5XLO - chains D and M of the 9 polymer chains in the assembly; structure by electron microscopy, 3.80 A resolution.

[Chain D]
Name: CRISPR-associated protein Csy3
From: Pseudomonas aeruginosa (strain UCBPP-PA14)
UniProt: Q02MM1 (CSY3_PSEAB); numbering as in UniProt (aligned over 1-342)
Chain sequence (342 residues; each row starts with the number of its first residue):
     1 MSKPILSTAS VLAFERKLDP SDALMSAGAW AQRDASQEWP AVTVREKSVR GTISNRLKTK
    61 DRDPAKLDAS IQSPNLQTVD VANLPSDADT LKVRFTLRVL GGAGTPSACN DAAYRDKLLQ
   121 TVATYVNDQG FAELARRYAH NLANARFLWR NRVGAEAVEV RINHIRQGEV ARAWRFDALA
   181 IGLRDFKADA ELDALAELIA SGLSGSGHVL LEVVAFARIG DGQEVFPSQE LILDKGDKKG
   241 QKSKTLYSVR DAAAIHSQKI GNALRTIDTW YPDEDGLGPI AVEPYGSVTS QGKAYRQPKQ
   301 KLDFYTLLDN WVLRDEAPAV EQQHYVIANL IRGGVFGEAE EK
Unresolved in the structure: 1-14, 341-342

[Chain M]
Name: Uncharacterized protein AcrF1
From: Pseudomonas phage JBD30
UniProt: L7P7M1 (L7P7M1_9CAUD); residues 1-78 here = UniProt positions 1-78
Chain sequence (78 residues; numbered 1 to 78; the number before each row is that of its first residue):
     1 MKFIKYLSTA HLNYMNIAVY ENGSKIKARV ENVVNGKSVG ARDFDSTEQL ESWFYGLPGS
    61 GLGRIENAMN EISRRENP

[Interface between chain D and chain M]
Residue-residue contacts - 31 pairs, chain D then chain M:
  Asp63(D) with Val33(M)
  Ala65(D) with Val34(M), hydrophobic
  Asp68(D) with Asn35(M)
  Asn75(D) with Phe3(M)
  Leu76(D) with Phe3(M), hydrophobic; Tyr6(M)
  Val79(D) with Tyr6(M)
  Asp80(D) with Tyr6(M), hydrogen bond; Val33(M)
  Asn83(D) with Tyr6(M); Ala10(M)
  Leu84(D) with Thr9(M); Ala10(M); His11(M), hydrogen bond (backbone-backbone)
  Pro85(D) with His11(M); Leu12(M); Tyr14(M), hydrophobic
  Ser86(D) with His11(M), hydrogen bond (side chain-backbone); Leu12(M), hydrogen bond (backbone-backbone)
  Asp87(D) with Leu12(M)
  Leu246(D) with Asn13(M), hydrogen bond (backbone-side chain)
  Tyr247(D) with Asn70(M), hydrogen bond (side chain-backbone); Ser73(M); Arg74(M)
  Val249(D) with Glu66(M)
  Arg250(D) with Leu12(M); Asn13(M); Glu66(M); Met69(M)
  Asp251(D) with Leu12(M); Glu66(M)
Other interface residues (no listed pair), chain D (18 interface residues in all): Ser73
Other interface residues (no listed pair), chain M (17 interface residues in all): Leu62

[In short]
The interface between chain D and chain M involves 18 residues on one side and 17 on the other, with 6
hydrogen bonds. Polar contacts include Asp80(D)-Tyr6(M), Ser86(D)-His11(M) and Leu246(D)-Asn13(M).
Here chain D is CRISPR-associated protein Csy3 (Pseudomonas aeruginosa (strain UCBPP-PA14)) and chain M is
Uncharacterized protein AcrF1 (Pseudomonas phage JBD30). Entry 5XLO (Anti-CRISPR proteins AcrF1/2 bound to Csy
surveillance complex with a 32nt spacer crRNA backbone region) was determined by electron microscopy together
with 5XLP from the same study.
